PDB entry 8ERA | electron microscopy, 2.86 A resolution | chains A and Y of the 4 polymer chains in the assembly

Chain A:
Name: Serine/threonine-protein kinase mTOR
From: Homo sapiens
Notes: EC 2.7.11.1
UniProt: P42345 (MTOR_HUMAN); residues 1-2549 here = UniProt positions 1-2549
Sequence (2549 residues; each row starts with the number of its first residue):
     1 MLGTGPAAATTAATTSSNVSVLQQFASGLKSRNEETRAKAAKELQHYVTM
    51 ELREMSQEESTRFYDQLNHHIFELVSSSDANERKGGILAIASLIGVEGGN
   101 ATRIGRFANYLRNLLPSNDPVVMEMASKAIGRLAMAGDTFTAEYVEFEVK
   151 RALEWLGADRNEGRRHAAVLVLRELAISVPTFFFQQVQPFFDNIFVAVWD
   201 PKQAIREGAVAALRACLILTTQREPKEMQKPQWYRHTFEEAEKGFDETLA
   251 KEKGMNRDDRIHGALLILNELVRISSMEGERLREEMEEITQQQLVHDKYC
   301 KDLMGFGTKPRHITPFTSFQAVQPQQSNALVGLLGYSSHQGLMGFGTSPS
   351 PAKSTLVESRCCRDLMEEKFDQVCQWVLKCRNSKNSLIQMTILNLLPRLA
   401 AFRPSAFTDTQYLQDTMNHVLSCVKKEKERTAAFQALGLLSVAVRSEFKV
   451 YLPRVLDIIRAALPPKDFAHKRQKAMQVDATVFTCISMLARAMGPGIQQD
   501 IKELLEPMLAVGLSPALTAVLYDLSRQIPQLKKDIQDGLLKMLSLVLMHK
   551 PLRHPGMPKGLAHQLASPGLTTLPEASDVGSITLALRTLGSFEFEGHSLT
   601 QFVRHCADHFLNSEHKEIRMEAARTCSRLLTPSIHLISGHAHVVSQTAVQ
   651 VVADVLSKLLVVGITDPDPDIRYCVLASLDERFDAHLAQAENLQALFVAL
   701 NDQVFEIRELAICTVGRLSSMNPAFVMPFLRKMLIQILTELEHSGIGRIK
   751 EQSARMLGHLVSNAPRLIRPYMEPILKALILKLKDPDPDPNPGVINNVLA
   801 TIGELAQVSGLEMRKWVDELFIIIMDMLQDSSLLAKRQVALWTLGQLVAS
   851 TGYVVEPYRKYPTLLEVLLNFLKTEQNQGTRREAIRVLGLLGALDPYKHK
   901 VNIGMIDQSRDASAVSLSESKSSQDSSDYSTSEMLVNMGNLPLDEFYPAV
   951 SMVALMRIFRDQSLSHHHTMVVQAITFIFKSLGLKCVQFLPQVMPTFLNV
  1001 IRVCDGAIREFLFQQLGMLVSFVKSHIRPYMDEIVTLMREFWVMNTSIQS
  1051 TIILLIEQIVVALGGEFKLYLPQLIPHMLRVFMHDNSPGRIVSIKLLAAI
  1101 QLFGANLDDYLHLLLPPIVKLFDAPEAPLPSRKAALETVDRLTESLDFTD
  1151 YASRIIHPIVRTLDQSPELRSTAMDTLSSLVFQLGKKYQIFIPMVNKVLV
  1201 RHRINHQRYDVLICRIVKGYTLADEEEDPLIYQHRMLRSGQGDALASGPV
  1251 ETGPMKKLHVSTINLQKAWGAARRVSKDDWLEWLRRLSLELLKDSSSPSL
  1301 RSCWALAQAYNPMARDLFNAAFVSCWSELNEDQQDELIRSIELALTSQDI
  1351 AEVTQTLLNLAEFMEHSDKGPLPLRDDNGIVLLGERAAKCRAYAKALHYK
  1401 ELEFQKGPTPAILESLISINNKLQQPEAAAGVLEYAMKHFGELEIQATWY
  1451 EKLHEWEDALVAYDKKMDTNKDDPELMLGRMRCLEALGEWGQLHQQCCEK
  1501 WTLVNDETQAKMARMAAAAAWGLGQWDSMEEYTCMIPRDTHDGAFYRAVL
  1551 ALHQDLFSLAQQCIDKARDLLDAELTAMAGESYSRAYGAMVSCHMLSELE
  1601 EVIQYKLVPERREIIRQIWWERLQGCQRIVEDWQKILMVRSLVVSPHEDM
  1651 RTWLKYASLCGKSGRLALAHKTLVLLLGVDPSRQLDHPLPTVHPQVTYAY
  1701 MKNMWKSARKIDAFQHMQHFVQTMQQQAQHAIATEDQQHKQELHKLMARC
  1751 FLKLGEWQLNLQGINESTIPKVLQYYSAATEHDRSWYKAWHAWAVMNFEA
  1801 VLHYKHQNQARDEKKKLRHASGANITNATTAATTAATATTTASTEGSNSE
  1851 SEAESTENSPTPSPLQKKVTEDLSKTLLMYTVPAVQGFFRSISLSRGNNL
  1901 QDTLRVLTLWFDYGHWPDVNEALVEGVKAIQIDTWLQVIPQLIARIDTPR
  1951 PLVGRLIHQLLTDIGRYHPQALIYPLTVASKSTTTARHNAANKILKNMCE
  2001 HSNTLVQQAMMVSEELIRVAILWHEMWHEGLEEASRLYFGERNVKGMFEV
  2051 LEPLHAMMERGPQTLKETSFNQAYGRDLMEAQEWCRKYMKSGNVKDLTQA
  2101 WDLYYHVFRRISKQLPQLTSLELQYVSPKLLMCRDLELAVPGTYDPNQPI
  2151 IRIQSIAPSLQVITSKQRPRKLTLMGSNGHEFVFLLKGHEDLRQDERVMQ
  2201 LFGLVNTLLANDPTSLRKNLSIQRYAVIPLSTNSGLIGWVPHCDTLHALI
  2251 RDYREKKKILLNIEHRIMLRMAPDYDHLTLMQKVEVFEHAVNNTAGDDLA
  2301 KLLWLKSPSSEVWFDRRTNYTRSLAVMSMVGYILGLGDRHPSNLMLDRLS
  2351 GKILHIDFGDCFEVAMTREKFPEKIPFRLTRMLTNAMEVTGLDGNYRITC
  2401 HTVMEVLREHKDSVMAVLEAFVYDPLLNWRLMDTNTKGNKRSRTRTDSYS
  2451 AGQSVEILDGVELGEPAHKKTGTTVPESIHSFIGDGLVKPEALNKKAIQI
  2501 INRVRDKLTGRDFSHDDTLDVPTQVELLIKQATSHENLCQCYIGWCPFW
Not modelled in the structure: 1-16, 31-36, 54-59, 75-81, 157-162, 224-232, 247-257, 290-355, 381-385, 405-409, 467-477, 492-496, 550-577, 596-598, 634-643, 787-790, 904-932, 1223-1260, 1815-1866, 2437-2491
Small-molecule neighbours:
  - XYU ((3S,5R,6R,7E,9R,10R,12R,14S,15E,17E,19E,21S,23S,26R,27R,30R,34aS)-5,9,27-trihydroxy-3-{(2R)-1-[(1S,3R,4R)-4-hydroxy-3-methoxycyclohexyl]propan-2-yl}-10,21-dimethoxy-6,8,12,14,20,26-hexamethyl-5,6,9,10,12,13,14,21,22,23,24,25,26,27,32,33,34,34a-octadecahydro-3H-23,27-epoxypyrido[2,1-c][1,4]oxazacyclohentriacontine-1,11,28,29(4H,31H)-tetrone): Leu-2031, Glu-2032, Ser-2035, Phe-2039, Thr-2098, Trp-2101, Asp-2102, Tyr-2105, Phe-2108
  - XZ9 (1-[6-{[(3M)-4-amino-3-(2-amino-1,3-benzoxazol-5-yl)-1H-pyrazolo[3,4-d]pyrimidin-1-yl]methyl}-3,4-dihydroisoquinolin-2(1H)-yl]-3-hydroxypropan-1-one): Ile-2163, Ser-2165, Gln-2167, Leu-2185, Lys-2187, Glu-2190, Leu-2192, Asp-2195, Tyr-2225, Ile-2237, Gly-2238, Trp-2239, Val-2240, Met-2345, Ile-2356, Asp-2357
UniProt features mapped onto this chain:
  - region: Val-2162 to Arg-2168 (G-loop), Lys-2258 to Gly-2296 (Interaction with MLST8), Gly-2335 to Asn-2343 (Catalytic loop), His-2355 to Thr-2380 (Activation loop)
  - binding site (1D-myo-inositol hexakisphosphate): Lys-1662, Lys-1702, Arg-1749
  - binding site (ATP): Ser-2165, Gln-2167, Leu-2185, Lys-2187, Glu-2190, Tyr-2225, Gly-2238, Trp-2239, Val-2240, Thr-2245, Met-2345, Ile-2356
  - binding site (Mg(2+)): Asn-2343, Asp-2357
  - modified residue: Met-1 (N-acetylmethionine), Ser-567 (Phosphoserine), Thr-1162 (Phosphothreonine), Lys-1218 (N6-acetyllysine), Ser-1261 (Phosphoserine), Ser-2159 (Phosphoserine), Thr-2164 (Phosphothreonine), Thr-2173 (Phosphothreonine), Thr-2446 (Phosphothreonine), Ser-2448 (Phosphoserine), Ser-2478 (Phosphoserine), Ser-2481 (Phosphoserine)
  - cross-link: Lys-2066 (Glycyl lysine isopeptide (Lys-Gly) (interchain with G-Cter in ubiquitin))
  - natural variant: Ala-8 (A8S: In a lung large cell carcinoma sample), Met-135 (M135T: In a metastatic melanoma sample), Arg-624 (R624H: In FCORD2; uncertain significance), Asp-1376 (D1376E: Found in a patient with focal epilepsy; uncertain significance), Tyr-1450 (Y1450D: In FCORD2), Trp-1456 (W1456G: In FCORD2), Ala-1459 (A1459D: In FCORD2; A1459S: In FCORD2; uncertain significance), Leu-1460 (L1460P: In FCORD2), Cys-1483 (C1483R: In FCORD2), Trp-1490 (W1490R: In SKS), Met-1595 (M1595I: In SKS), Arg-1709 (R1709H: In FCORD2; uncertain significance), 13 further natural variant entries in UniProt
  - mutagenesis: Lys-2066 (K2066R: Complete loss ubiquitination by the SCF(FBXO22) complex), Ser-2159 (S2159A: Reduces mTORC1-associated S-2481 autophosphorylation; when associated with A-2164. Reduced activity of the mTORC1 complex; S2159D: Mimics phosphorylation ...), Thr-2164 (T2164A: Reduces mTORC1-associated S-2481 autophosphorylation; when associated with A-2159; T2164E: Stronger phosphorylation of RPS6KB1; when associated with D-2159), Thr-2173 (T2173A: Increased mTOR kinase activity), His-2340 (H2340A: Barely detectable kinase activity), Asp-2357 (D2357E: Kinase-dead mutant, loss of interaction with TM4SF5 and loss of lysosome membrane localization; when associated with I-2364), Val-2364 (V2364I: Kinase-dead mutant, loss of interaction with TM4SF5 and loss of lysosome membrane localization; when associated with E-2357)
From the paper describing this entry:
  - binding site for XZ9: Lys-2187, Glu-2190, Gly-2238, Trp-2239, Val-2240

Chain Y:
Name: Regulatory-associated protein of mTOR
From: Homo sapiens
UniProt: Q8N122 (RPTOR_HUMAN); numbering as in UniProt (aligned over 1-1335)
Sequence (1335 residues; numbered 1 to 1335; the number before each row is that of its first residue):
     1 MESEMLQSPLLGLGEEDEADLTDWNLPLAFMKKRHCEKIEGSKSLAQSWR
    51 MKDRMKTVSVALVLCLNVGVDPPDVVKTTPCARLECWIDPLSMGPQKALE
   101 TIGANLQKQYENWQPRARYKQSLDPTVDEVKKLCTSLRRNAKEERVLFHY
   151 NGHGVPRPTVNGEVWVFNKNYTQYIPLSIYDLQTWMGSPSIFVYDCSNAG
   201 LIVKSFKQFALQREQELEVAAINPNHPLAQMPLPPSMKNCIQLAACEATE
   251 LLPMIPDLPADLFTSCLTTPIKIALRWFCMQKCVSLVPGVTLDLIEKIPG
   301 RLNDRRTPLGELNWIFTAITDTIAWNVLPRDLFQKLFRQDLLVASLFRNF
   351 LLAERIMRSYNCTPVSSPRLPPTYMHAMWQAWDLAVDICLSQLPTIIEEG
   401 TAFRHSPFFAEQLTAFQVWLTMGVENRNPPEQLPIVLQVLLSQVHRLRAL
   451 DLLGRFLDLGPWAVSLALSVGIFPYVLKLLQSSARELRPLLVFIWAKILA
   501 VDSSCQADLVKDNGHKYFLSVLADPYMPAEHRTMTAFILAVIVNSYHTGQ
   551 EACLQGNLIAICLEQLNDPHPLLRQWVAICLGRIWQNFDSARWCGVRDSA
   601 HEKLYSLLSDPIPEVRCAAVFALGTFVGNSAERTDHSTTIDHNVAMMLAQ
   651 LVSDGSPMVRKELVVALSHLVVQYESNFCTVALQFIEEEKNYALPSPATT
   701 EGGSLTPVRDSPCTPRLRSVSSYGNIRAVATARSLNKSLQNLSLTEESGG
   751 AVAFSPGNLSTSSSASSTLGSPENEEHILSFETIDKMRRASSYSSLNSLI
   801 GVSFNSVYTQIWRVLLHLAADPYPEVSDVAMKVLNSIAYKATVNARPQRV
   851 LDTSSLTQSAPASPTNKGVHIHQAGGSPPASSTSSSSLTNDVAKQPVSRD
   901 LPSGRPGTTGPAGAQYTPHSHQFPRTRKMFDKGPEQTADDADDAAGHKSF
   951 ISATVQTGFCDWSARYFAQPVMKIPEEHDLESQIRKEREWRFLRNSRVRR
  1001 QAQQVIQKGITRLDDQIFLNRNPGVPSVVKFHPFTPCIAVADKDSICFWD
  1051 WEKGEKLDYFHNGNPRYTRVTAMEYLNGQDCSLLLTATDDGAIRVWKNFA
  1101 DLEKNPEMVTAWQGLSDMLPTTRGAGMVVDWEQETGLLMSSGDVRIVRIW
  1151 DTDREMKVQDIPTGADSCVTSLSCDSHRSLIVAGLGDGSIRVYDRRMALS
  1201 ECRVMTYREHTAWVVKASLQKRPDGHIVSVSVNGDVRIFDPRMPESVNVL
  1251 QIVKGLTALDIHPQADLIACGSVNQFTAIYNSSGELINNIKYYDGFMGQR
  1301 VGAISCLAFHPHWPHLAVGSNDYYISVYSVEKRVR
Not modelled in the structure: 1-17, 220-235, 687-805, 841-949, 1117-1124, 1293-1302, 1332-1335
UniProt features mapped onto this chain:
  - modified residue: Ser-44 (Phosphoserine), Ser-122 (Phosphoserine), Ser-696 (Phosphoserine), Thr-706 (Phosphothreonine), Ser-719 (Phosphoserine), Ser-721 (Phosphoserine), Ser-722 (Phosphoserine), Ser-738 (Phosphoserine), Ser-791 (Phosphoserine), Ser-792 (Phosphoserine), Ser-836 (Phosphoserine), Ser-855 (Phosphoserine), Ser-859 (Phosphoserine), Ser-863 (Phosphoserine), Thr-865 (Phosphothreonine), Ser-877 (Phosphoserine), Ser-982 (Phosphoserine), Lys-1097 (N6-acetyllysine)
  - glycosylation: Thr-700 (O-linked (GlcNAc) threonine)
  - cross-link (Glycyl lysine isopeptide (Lys-Gly)): Lys-932 (interchain with G-Cter in ubiquitin), Lys-948 (interchain with G-Cter in ubiquitin)
  - mutagenesis: Asn-557 to Glu-564 (In alpha24 mutant; abolished interaction with GTP-bound RRAGA and recruitment to lysosomes), Ala-560 (A560F: In alphax3 mutant; abolished interaction with GTP-bound RRAGA and recruitment to lysosomes; when associated with E-597 and A-635), Cys-594 to Asp-598 (In alpha26 mutant; abolished interaction with GTP-bound RRAGA and recruitment to lysosomes), Arg-597 (R597E: In alphax3 mutant; abolished interaction with GTP-bound RRAGA and recruitment to lysosomes; when associated with F-560 and A-635), Thr-634 to His-636 (In alpha29 mutant; abolished interaction with GTP-bound RRAGA and recruitment to lysosomes), Asp-635 (D635A: In alphax3 mutant; abolished interaction with GTP-bound RRAGA and recruitment to lysosomes; when associated with F-560 and E-597), Thr-699 (T699A: Does not affect O-GlcNAcylation in response to glucose sufficiency), Thr-700 (T700A: Abolished O-GlcNAcylation in response to glucose sufficiency, leading to decreased mTORC1 activation), Ser-722 (S722A: Abolishes AMPK-mediated phosphorylation; when associated with A-792. Increased O-GlcNAcylation; when associated with A-792), Lys-737 (K737R: Does not affect ubiquitination), Ser-791 (S791A/D: Abolished phosphorylation after forskolin treatment), Ser-792 (S792A: Abolishes AMPK-mediated phosphorylation; when associated with A-722. Increased O-GlcNAcylation; when associated with A-722. Does not affect phosphorylation after forskolin treatment), 10 further mutagenesis entries in UniProt

How chain A and chain Y interact:
Residue-residue contacts (11):
  His-1026(A) with Lys-77(Y); Thr-78(Y)
  Arg-1028(A) with Thr-78(Y)
  Lys-1068(A) with Gln-281(Y)
  Asp-1108(A) with Arg-358(Y), salt bridge
  Tyr-1110(A) with Lys-282(Y)
  Ser-1145(A) with Arg-358(Y), hydrogen bond (backbone-side chain); Tyr-374(Y)
  Asp-1147(A) with Met-375(Y)
  Gln-2117(A) with Gly-94(Y); Gln-96(Y), hydrogen bond
Also at the interface, not in a pair above, chain A (15 interface residues in all): Leu-984, Ser-1025, Gly-1065, Glu-1066, Asp-1109, Leu-1146, Glu-2122
Also at the interface, not in a pair above, chain Y (17 interface residues in all): Val-76, Ser-92, Met-93, Lys-97, Met-254, Ile-255, Pro-256, Ser-359

In short:
The interface between chain A and chain Y involves 15 residues on one side and 17 on the other; the contacts
include 2 hydrogen bonds and 1 salt bridge. Polar pairs include Asp-1108(A)/Arg-358(Y), Ser-1145(A)/Arg-358(Y)
and Gln-2117(A)/Gln-96(Y). From the paper: a binding site for XZ9 at Lys-2187(A), Glu-2190(A) and Gly-2238(A)
among others.
Chain A is Serine/threonine-protein kinase mTOR and chain Y is Regulatory-associated protein of mTOR, both
from Homo sapiens; the structure, RMC-5552 in complex with mTORC1 and FKBP12, was determined by electron
microscopy (same publication as 8ER6 and 8ER7).
